Entry 2BVS (X-ray diffraction, 1.40 A resolution); this record covers chains H and L of the 3 polymer chains in the assembly.

# Chain H
Molecule: Alpha thrombin
Organism: Homo sapiens
Notes: EC 3.4.21.5; fragment: large subunit, residues 364-622
Reference sequence: P00734 (THRB_HUMAN); the construct lacks a stretch of the UniProt sequence and is renumbered around it, so the offset changes along the chain: 16-37 = UniProt 364-385; 38-60 = UniProt 387-409; 61-77 = UniProt 419-435; 78-97 = UniProt 437-456; 8 more segments
Amino-acid sequence (259 residues; row label = number of the first residue in the row; note: 1 number in that range is skipped by the numbering (no residue carries it; nothing is unmodelled there); a row labelled like 60A-60I holds insertion residues (60A, then the next letters in order)):
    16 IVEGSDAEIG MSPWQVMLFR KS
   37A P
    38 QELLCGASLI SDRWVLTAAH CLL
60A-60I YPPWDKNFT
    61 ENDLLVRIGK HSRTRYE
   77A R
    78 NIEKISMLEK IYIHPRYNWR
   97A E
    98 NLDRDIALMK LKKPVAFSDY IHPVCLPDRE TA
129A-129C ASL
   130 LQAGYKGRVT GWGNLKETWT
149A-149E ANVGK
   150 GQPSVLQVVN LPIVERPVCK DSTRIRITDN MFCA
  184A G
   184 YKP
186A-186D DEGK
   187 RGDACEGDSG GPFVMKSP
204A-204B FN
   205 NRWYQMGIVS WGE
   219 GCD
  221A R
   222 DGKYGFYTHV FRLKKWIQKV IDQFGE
Unresolved in the structure: 148-149, 149A-149D, 247
Disulfide bonds: Cys42-Cys58, Cys168-Cys182, Cys191-Cys220
Residues lining bound ligands: 2CE (N-[2-(2-carbamoylmethoxy-ethoxy)-ethyl]-2-[2-(4-chloro-phenylsulfanyl)-acetylamino]-3-(4-guanidino-phenyl)-propionamide): His57, Tyr60A, Trp60D, Lys60F, Leu99, Asp189, Ala190, Cys191, Glu192, Ser195, Val213, Ser214, Trp215, Gly216, Glu217, Gly219, Cys220, Gly226, Phe227, Tyr228
UniProt features mapped onto this chain:
  - region: Ala183 to Val200 (High affinity receptor-binding region which is also known as the TP508 peptide)
  - active site (Charge relay system): His57, Asp102, Ser195
  - glycosylation: Asn60G (N-linked (GlcNAc...) (complex) asparagine)

# Chain L
Molecule: Alpha thrombin
Organism: Homo sapiens
Notes: EC 3.4.21.5; fragment: small subunit, residues 328-363
Reference sequence: P00734 (THRB_HUMAN); the construct lacks a stretch of the UniProt sequence and is renumbered around it, so the offset changes along the chain: -5 to -1 = UniProt 328-332; 1-14 = UniProt 336-349; 15-17 = UniProt 361-363
Amino-acid sequence (36 residues; row label = number of the first residue in the row; a row labelled like 14A-14K holds insertion residues (14A, then the next letters in order); numbers below 1 keep their minus sign (Thr-5 is residue -5)):
    -5 TFGSG
    0A E
     0 A
    1A D
     1 CGLRPLFEKK SLED
14A-14K KTERELLESYI
    15 DGR
Unresolved in the structure: -5 to -1, 0A, 16-17
UniProt features mapped onto this chain:
  - site: Arg17 (Cleavage)

# Interface between chain H and chain L
Disulfides between the chains: Cys122(H)-Cys1(L)
Pairs across the interface - 61 pairs, chain H then chain L:
  Glu23(H) - Phe7(L)
  Glu23(H) - Asp14(L)
  Glu23(H) - Lys14A(L)  hydrogen bond (side chain-backbone)
  Ile24(H) - Leu6(L)
  Ile24(H) - Phe7(L)
  Gly25(H) - Arg4(L)
  Gly25(H) - Phe7(L)
  Met26(H) - Arg4(L)  hydrogen bond (backbone-side chain)
  Met26(H) - Phe7(L)  hydrophobic
  Met26(H) - Asp14(L)
  Pro28(H) - Arg4(L)
  Trp29(H) - Gly2(L)
  Trp29(H) - Arg4(L)
  Ser115(H) - Pro5(L)
  Asp116(H) - Pro5(L)
  Asp116(H) - Leu6(L)
  His119(H) - Asp1A(L)  salt bridge
  His119(H) - Leu3(L)  hydrogen bond (side chain-backbone)
  His119(H) - Pro5(L)
  Pro120(H) - Cys1(L)
  Pro120(H) - Gly2(L)  hydrogen bond (backbone-backbone)
  Val121(H) - Cys1(L)
  Val121(H) - Gly2(L)
  Cys122(H) - Cys1(L)  disulfide
  Cys122(H) - Gly2(L)
  Gly133(H) - Ser14I(L)
  Tyr134(H) - Ser14I(L)
  Tyr134(H) - Tyr14J(L)  hydrophobic
  Tyr134(H) - Ile14K(L)
  Tyr134(H) - Asp15(L)  hydrogen bond (side chain-backbone)
  Lys135(H) - Glu14E(L)  salt bridge
  Lys135(H) - Leu14F(L)
  Lys135(H) - Ser14I(L)  hydrogen bond (backbone-side chain)
  Lys135(H) - Tyr14J(L)  hydrogen bond (backbone-side chain)
  Gly136(H) - Leu14F(L)
  Arg137(H) - Arg4(L)
  Arg137(H) - Asp14(L)  salt bridge
  Arg137(H) - Thr14B(L)  hydrogen bond
  Arg137(H) - Glu14C(L)
  Asn159(H) - Thr14B(L)  hydrogen bond
  Asn159(H) - Glu14E(L)  hydrogen bond
  Asn159(H) - Leu14F(L)
  Tyr184(H) - Glu14E(L)  hydrogen bond
  Met201(H) - Tyr14J(L)
  Lys202(H) - Glu8(L)  salt bridge
  Lys202(H) - Glu14C(L)  salt bridge
  Lys202(H) - Tyr14J(L)
  Pro204(H) - Leu14G(L)  hydrophobic
  Pro204(H) - Tyr14J(L)
  Asn205(H) - Leu3(L)
  Asn205(H) - Glu8(L)
  Arg206(H) - Ala0(L)  hydrogen bond (side chain-backbone)
  Arg206(H) - Cys1(L)  hydrogen bond (side chain-backbone)
  Arg206(H) - Asp1A(L)
  Arg206(H) - Gly2(L)
  Arg206(H) - Leu3(L)
  Trp207(H) - Gly2(L)  hydrogen bond (backbone-backbone)
  Trp207(H) - Arg4(L)
  Trp207(H) - Glu8(L)  hydrogen bond
  Trp207(H) - Asp14(L)
  Trp207(H) - Leu14F(L)  hydrophobic
Other interface residues (no listed pair), chain H (27 interface residues in all): Tyr117, Lys186D

# Summary
Chain H and chain L form an interface of 27 and 21 residues respectively, with 1 disulfide bond, 15 hydrogen
bonds and 5 salt bridges. Among the polar pairs are His119(H)-Asp1A(L), Lys135(H)-Glu14E(L) and
Arg137(H)-Asp14(L). Bound to chain H: compound 2CE.
Chain H is Alpha thrombin and chain L is Alpha thrombin, both from Homo sapiens; the structure, Human thrombin
complexed with fragment-based small molecules occupying the S1 pocket, was determined by X-ray diffraction.
